PDB entry 6HVY | X-ray diffraction, 2.70 A resolution | chains O and P of the 28 polymer chains in the assembly

# Chain O
Name: Proteasome subunit alpha type-2
From: Saccharomyces cerevisiae (strain ATCC 204508 / S288c)
Notes: EC 3.4.25.1
Reference sequence: P23639 (PSA2_YEAST); residue numbers follow UniProt; this construct covers 1-250
Chain sequence (250 residues; numbered 1 to 250; the number before each row is that of its first residue):
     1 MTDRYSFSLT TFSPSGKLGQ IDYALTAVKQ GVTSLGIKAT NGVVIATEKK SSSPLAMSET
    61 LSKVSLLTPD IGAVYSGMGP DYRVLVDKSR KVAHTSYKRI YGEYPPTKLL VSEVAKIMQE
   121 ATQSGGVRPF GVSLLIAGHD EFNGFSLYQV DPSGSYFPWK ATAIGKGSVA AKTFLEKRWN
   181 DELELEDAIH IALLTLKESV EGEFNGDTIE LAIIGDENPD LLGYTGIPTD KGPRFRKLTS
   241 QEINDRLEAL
Swiss-Prot annotation at these positions:
  - cross-link: Lys108 (Glycyl lysine isopeptide (Lys-Gly) (interchain with G-Cter in ubiquitin))

# Chain P
Name: Proteasome subunit alpha type-3
From: Saccharomyces cerevisiae (strain ATCC 204508 / S288c)
Notes: EC 3.4.25.1
Reference sequence: P23638 (PSA3_YEAST); residues 0-257 here correspond to UniProt positions 1-258 (UniProt number = residue number + 1)
Chain sequence (258 residues; numbered 0 to 257; the number before each row is that of its first residue; numbering starts at 0):
     0 MGSRRYDSRT TIFSPEGRLY QVEYALESIS HAGTAIGIMA SDGIVLAAER KVTSTLLEQD
    60 TSTEKLYKLN DKIAVAVAGL TADAEILINT ARIHAQNYLK TYNEDIPVEI LVRRLSDIKQ
   120 GYTQHGGLRP FGVSFIYAGY DDRYGYQLYT SNPSGNYTGW KAISVGANTS AAQTLLQMDY
   180 KDDMKVDDAI ELALKTLSKT TDSSALTYDR LEFATIRKGA NDGEVYQKIF KPQEIKDILV
   240 KTGITKKDED EEADEDMK
Unresolved in the structure: 0, 245-257
Swiss-Prot annotation at these positions:
  - cross-link (Glycyl lysine isopeptide (Lys-Gly)): Lys99 (interchain with G-Cter in ubiquitin), Lys198 (interchain with G-Cter in ubiquitin), Lys230 (interchain with G-Cter in ubiquitin)

# How chain O and chain P interact
Pairs across the interface - 64 pairs, chain O then chain P:
  Arg4(O) with Ser2(P), hydrogen bond (backbone-side chain)
  Tyr5(O) with Ser2(P); Tyr5(P)
  Ser6(O) with Gly125(P); Leu127(P)
  Phe7(O) with Ser2(P); Tyr5(P); Asp6(P); Gly126(P)
  Ser8(O) with Gly126(P), hydrogen bond (backbone-backbone); Leu127(P); Arg128(P), hydrogen bond (side chain-backbone)
  Thr10(O) with Arg128(P)
  Thr11(O) with Ser7(P); Thr9(P); Gln20(P)
  Phe12(O) with Gln20(P); Tyr23(P); Ala24(P), hydrophobic; Arg128(P); Pro129(P); Gly131(P)
  Ser13(O) with Tyr23(P)
  Pro14(O) with Tyr23(P), hydrophobic; Glu26(P)
  Ser15(O) with Glu26(P)
  Gly16(O) with Tyr23(P); Glu26(P); Ser27(P), hydrogen bond (backbone-side chain)
  Leu18(O) with Arg128(P)
  Lys38(O) with Glu57(P), salt bridge
  Ser112(O) with Glu84(P)
  Lys116(O) with Ile85(P)
  Gln119(O) with Ala81(P); Asp82(P), hydrogen bond; Ile85(P); Arg128(P)
  Thr122(O) with Arg128(P), hydrogen bond (backbone-side chain)
  Gln123(O) with Tyr121(P); Leu127(P); Arg128(P), hydrogen bond (side chain-backbone); Pro129(P); Phe130(P)
  Gly125(O) with Leu127(P)
  Ser153(O) with Ala81(P)
  Gly154(O) with Ala81(P)
  Ser155(O) with Ala81(P)
  Tyr156(O) with Glu84(P), hydrogen bond
  Phe157(O) with Leu56(P), hydrophobic
  Pro158(O) with Leu56(P); Glu57(P), hydrogen bond (backbone-backbone); Thr60(P); Ser61(P)
  Trp159(O) with Ser53(P); Leu55(P); Leu56(P)
  Lys160(O) with Thr54(P), hydrogen bond (side chain-backbone); Leu55(P), hydrogen bond (backbone-backbone); Leu56(P); Glu57(P)
  Ala161(O) with Leu55(P)
  Leu175(O) with Leu55(P), hydrophobic
  Glu176(O) with Thr54(P); Leu55(P)
Interface residues without a listed pair, chain O (35 interface residues in all): Leu9, Ser124, Tyr148, Trp179
Interface residues without a listed pair, chain P (32 interface residues in all): His30, Leu79, Thr80

# Summary
Chain O and chain P form an interface of 35 and 32 residues respectively, with 11 hydrogen bonds and 1 salt
bridge. Polar pairs include Lys38(O)-Glu57(P), Arg4(O)-Ser2(P) and Ser8(O)-Arg128(P).
Chain O is Proteasome subunit alpha type-2 and chain P is Proteasome subunit alpha type-3, both from
Saccharomyces cerevisiae (strain ATCC 204508 / S288c); the structure, Yeast 20S proteasome in complex with 5
(7- and 6-membered ring), was determined by X-ray diffraction, deposited together with 6HTB, 6HTC, 6HTD, 6HTP,
6HTR, 6HUB and 30 further entries.
